7YC3 - chain A; structure by X-ray diffraction, 1.99 A resolution.

Chain A:
Molecule: Fibroblast growth factor receptor 4
Source organism: Homo sapiens
Notes: EC 2.7.10.1; fragment: kinase domain
UniProtKB: P22455 (FGFR4_HUMAN); residues 445-753 here = UniProt positions 445-753
Amino-acid sequence (311 residues; numbered 443 to 753; the number before each row is that of its first residue):
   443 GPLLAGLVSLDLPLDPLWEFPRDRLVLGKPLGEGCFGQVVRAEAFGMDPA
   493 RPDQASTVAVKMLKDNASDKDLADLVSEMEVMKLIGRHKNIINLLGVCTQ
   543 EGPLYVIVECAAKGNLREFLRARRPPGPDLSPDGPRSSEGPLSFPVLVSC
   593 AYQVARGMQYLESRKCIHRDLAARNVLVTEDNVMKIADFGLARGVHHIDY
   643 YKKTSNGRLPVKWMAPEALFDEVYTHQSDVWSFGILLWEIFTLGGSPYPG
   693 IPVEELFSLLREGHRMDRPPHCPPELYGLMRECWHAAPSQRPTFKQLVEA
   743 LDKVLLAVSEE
Not modelled in the structure: 443-452, 753
Glycans and other covalent adducts: compound IIW linked to Cys-552
Sequence notes: expression tag (443-444); engineered mutation Glu-664 (Arg in P22455)
Small-molecule neighbours: IIW (6-bromanyl-N-[5-cyano-4-(2-methoxyethylamino)pyridin-2-yl]-5-methanoyl-1-(2-morpholin-4-ylethyl)pyrrolo[3,2-b]pyridine-3-carboxamide): Leu-473, Val-481, Arg-483, Thr-499, Ala-501, Lys-503, Ile-534, Val-550, Glu-551, Ala-553, Ala-554, Lys-555, Gly-556, Arg-616, Asn-617, Leu-619, Ala-629, Asp-630
Curated features (UniProtKB/Swiss-Prot):
  - active site: Asp-612 (Proton acceptor)
  - binding site (ATP): Leu-473 to Val-481, Lys-503
  - modified residue: Ser-573 (Phosphoserine), Tyr-642 (Phosphotyrosine), Tyr-643 (Phosphotyrosine)
  - natural variant: Val-550 (V550M: In breast pleomorphic lobular sample), Pro-712 (P712T: In a lung adenocarcinoma sample)
  - mutagenesis: Lys-503 (K503R: Loss of kinase activity)

In short:
Covalently linked compound IIW: at Cys-552. From UniProt: active-site residue Asp-612, 10 ATP-binding residues
and one mutagenesis site.
Chain A is Fibroblast growth factor receptor 4 (Homo sapiens); the structure, Crystal structure of FGFR4
kinase domain with 10t, was determined by X-ray diffraction together with 7YBO, 7YBP, 7YBX and 7YC1 from the
same study.
